Entry 7XAQ (electron microscopy, 3.59 A resolution); this record covers chains I and A of the 10 polymer chains in the assembly.

[Chain I]
Molecule: fadD1
Organism: Pseudomonas aeruginosa PAO1
Sequence (43 nucleotides; row label = number of the first residue in the row):
     1 TTCGGTCAAA AAAATGACCG AGACATTAGT CTCGGTCACG GTC

[Chain A]
Molecule: Probable transcriptional regulator
Organism: Pseudomonas aeruginosa PAO1
Reference sequence: Q9HZP1 (Q9HZP1_PSEAE); residues 1-212 here = UniProt positions 1-212
Chain sequence (212 residues; numbered 1 to 212; the number before each row is that of its first residue):
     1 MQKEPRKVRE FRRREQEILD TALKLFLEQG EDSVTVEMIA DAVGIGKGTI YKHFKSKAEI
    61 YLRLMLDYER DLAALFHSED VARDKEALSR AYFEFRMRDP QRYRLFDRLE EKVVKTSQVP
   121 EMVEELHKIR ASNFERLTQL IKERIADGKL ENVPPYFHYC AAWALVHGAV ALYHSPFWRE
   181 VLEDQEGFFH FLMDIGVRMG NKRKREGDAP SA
Unresolved in the structure: 1-6, 205-212

[Chain I / chain A interface]
Pairs across the interface (26):
  DT2(I) - Lys112(A)  phosphate contact
  DT2(I) - Lys115(A)  base contact
  DC3(I) - Ser33(A)  hydrogen bond to the phosphate
  DC3(I) - Thr35(A)  base contact
  DC3(I) - Lys57(A)  base contact
  DC3(I) - Tyr61(A)  sugar contact
  DC3(I) - Lys112(A)  phosphate contact
  DC3(I) - Val113(A)  phosphate contact
  DC3(I) - Lys115(A)  phosphate contact
  DG4(I) - Lys57(A)  hydrogen bond to the base
  DG4(I) - Ala58(A)  phosphate contact
  DG4(I) - Tyr61(A)  phosphate contact
  DG4(I) - Val113(A)  phosphate contact
  DG4(I) - Lys115(A)  phosphate contact
  DG4(I) - Gln118(A)  hydrogen bond to the phosphate
  DG5(I) - Lys57(A)  base contact
  DG5(I) - Ala58(A)  hydrogen bond to the base
  DG5(I) - Glu59(A)  phosphate contact
  DG5(I) - Gln118(A)  phosphate contact
  DG5(I) - Val119(A)  hydrogen bond to the phosphate
  DT6(I) - Tyr51(A)  hydrogen bond to the base
  DT6(I) - Lys55(A)  base contact
  DT6(I) - Ser56(A)  base contact
  DT6(I) - Lys57(A)  base contact
  DT6(I) - Glu59(A)  phosphate contact
  DC7(I) - Tyr51(A)  base contact
Other interface residues (no listed pair), chain A (18 interface residues in all): Asp32, Lys47, Leu62, Val114

[In short]
6 residues of chain I and 18 residues of chain A are in contact; the contacts include 6 hydrogen bonds. Among
the polar pairs are DG4(I)-Lys57(A), DG5(I)-Ala58(A) and DT6(I)-Tyr51(A).
Here chain I is fadD1 and chain A is Probable transcriptional regulator, both from Pseudomonas aeruginosa
PAO1. Entry 7XAQ (Cryo-EM structure of PvrA-DNA complex) was determined by electron microscopy.
